Entry 8ITL (electron microscopy, 3.23 A resolution); this record covers chains A and B of the 5 polymer chains in the assembly.

Chain A:
Name: Guanine nucleotide-binding protein G(s) subunit alpha isoforms short
Source organism: Bos taurus
UniProt: P04896 (GNAS2_BOVIN); residues 1-394 here = UniProt positions 1-394
Amino-acid sequence (394 residues; numbered 1 to 394; the number before each row is that of its first residue):
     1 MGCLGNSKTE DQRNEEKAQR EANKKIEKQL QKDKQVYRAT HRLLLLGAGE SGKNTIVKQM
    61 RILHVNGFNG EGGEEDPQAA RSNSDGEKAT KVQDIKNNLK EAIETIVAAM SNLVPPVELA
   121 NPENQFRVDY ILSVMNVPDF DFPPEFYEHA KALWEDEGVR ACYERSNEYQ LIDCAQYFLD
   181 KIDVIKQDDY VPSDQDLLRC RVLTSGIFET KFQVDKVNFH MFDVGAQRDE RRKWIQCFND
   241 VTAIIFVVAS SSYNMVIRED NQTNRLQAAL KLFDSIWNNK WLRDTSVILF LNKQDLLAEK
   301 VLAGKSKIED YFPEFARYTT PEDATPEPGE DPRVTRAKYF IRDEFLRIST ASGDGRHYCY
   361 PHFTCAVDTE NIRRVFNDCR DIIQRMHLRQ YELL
Not modelled in the structure: 1-8, 61-204, 252-261
Sequence notes: engineered mutation Asn54 (Ser in P04896), Ala226 (Gly in P04896), Ala268 (Glu in P04896), Lys271 (Asn in P04896), Asp274 (Lys in P04896), Lys280 (Arg in P04896), Asp284 (Thr in P04896), Thr285 (Ile in P04896)
Curated features (UniProtKB/Swiss-Prot):
  - region: Arg42 to Lys53, Thr55 (G1 motif), Asp196 to Thr204 (G2 motif), Phe219 to Gly225, Gln227, Arg228 (G3 motif), Ile288 to Asp295 (G4 motif), Thr364 to Thr369 (G5 motif)
  - binding site (GTP): Gly47 to Lys53, Thr55, Leu197 to Thr204, Asp223 to Gly225, Gln227, Asn292 to Asp295, Ala366
  - binding site (Mg(2+)): Thr204
  - modified residue: Ser352 (Phosphoserine)
  - lipidation: Gly2 (N-palmitoyl glycine), Cys3 (S-palmitoyl cysteine)
  - cross-link: Lys300 (Glycyl lysine isopeptide (Lys-Gly) (interchain with G-Cter in ubiquitin))

Chain B:
Name: Guanine nucleotide-binding protein G(I)/G(S)/G(T) subunit beta-1
Source organism: Rattus norvegicus
UniProt: P54311 (GBB1_RAT); residues 2-340 here = UniProt positions 2-340
Amino-acid sequence (371 residues; row label = number of the first residue in the row; numbers below 1 keep their minus sign (Met-4 is residue -4)):
    -4 MGSLLQSELD QLRQEAEQLK NQIRDARKAC ADATLSQITN NIDPVGRIQM RTRRTLRGHL
    56 AKIYAMHWGT DSRLLVSASQ DGKLIIWDSY TTNKVHAIPL RSSWVMTCAY APSGNYVACG
   116 GLDNICSIYN LKTREGNVRV SRELAGHTGY LSCCRFLDDN QIVTSSGDTT CALWDIETGQ
   176 QTTTFTGHTG DVMSLSLAPD TRLFVSGACD ASAKLWDVRE GMCRQTFTGH ESDINAICFF
   236 PNGNAFATGS DDATCRLFDL RADQELMTYS HDNIICGITS VSFSKSGRLL LAGYDDFNCN
   296 VWDALKADRA GVLAGHDNRV SCLGVTDDGM AVATGSWDSF LKIWNGSSGG GGSGGGGSSG
   356 VSGWRLFKKI S
Not modelled in the structure: -4 to 2, 344-366
Sequence notes: initiating methionine (-4); expression tag (-3 to 1, 341-366)
Curated features (UniProtKB/Swiss-Prot):
  - modified residue: Ser2 (N-acetylserine), His266 (Phosphohistidine)

How chain A and chain B interact:
Pairs across the interface (60; chain A residue first):
  Gln19(A) with Asp83(B), hydrogen bond; Thr86(B), hydrogen bond; Asn88(B), hydrogen bond
  Arg20(A) with Asn88(B)
  Asn23(A) with Asn88(B), hydrogen bond; Lys89(B), hydrogen bond
  Ile26(A) with Lys89(B); Val90(B); His91(B); Ala92(B), hydrophobic
  Glu27(A) with Lys89(B), salt bridge
  Leu30(A) with Gly53(B); Lys78(B)
  Asp33(A) with Lys78(B), salt bridge
  Tyr37(A) with Leu55(B), hydrophobic; Ala56(B); Asp76(B)
  Arg38(A) with Leu55(B)
  Ser205(A) with Asp118(B), hydrogen bond; Asn119(B)
  Gly206(A) with Leu117(B); Asn119(B)
  Ile207(A) with Trp99(B); Asp118(B)
  Phe222(A) with Trp99(B)
  Ala226(A) with Asn119(B); Thr143(B)
  Gln227(A) with Leu117(B), hydrogen bond (side chain-backbone); Asn119(B), hydrogen bond; Gly144(B); Tyr145(B), hydrogen bond (side chain-backbone)
  Arg228(A) with Gly162(B); Thr164(B); Thr184(B); Asp186(B)
  Arg232(A) with Cys204(B); Asp228(B), salt bridge
  Lys233(A) with Tyr145(B); Met188(B); Cys204(B); Asp228(B), salt bridge; Asn230(B), hydrogen bond; Asp246(B), salt bridge
  Trp234(A) with Tyr145(B)
  Gln236(A) with Tyr59(B); Trp332(B)
  Cys237(A) with Lys57(B), hydrogen bond (backbone-side chain); Tyr59(B); Gln75(B), hydrogen bond; Trp99(B)
  Phe238(A) with Trp99(B); Leu117(B), hydrophobic
  Asn239(A) with Lys57(B), hydrogen bond; Trp332(B)
  Asp240(A) with Lys57(B); Gln75(B); Trp99(B)
  Val241(A) with Trp99(B), hydrophobic
  Trp281(A) with Asp290(B); Arg314(B)
Interface residues without a listed pair, chain A (32 interface residues in all): Glu16, Ala22, Lys34, Arg42, Glu209, Val224
Interface residues without a listed pair, chain B (40 interface residues in all): Ile80, Ser97, Asp163, Gly185, Phe292, Asn313

In short:
32 residues of chain A and 40 residues of chain B are in contact; the contacts include 13 hydrogen bonds and 5
salt bridges. Polar pairs include Glu27(A)-Lys89(B), Asp33(A)-Lys78(B) and Arg232(A)-Asp228(B). UniProt lists
25 GTP-binding residues and Mg2+-binding residue Thr204(A) on chain A.
Here chain A is Guanine nucleotide-binding protein G(s) subunit alpha isoforms short (Bos taurus) and chain B
is Guanine nucleotide-binding protein G(I)/G(S)/G(T) subunit beta-1 (Rattus norvegicus). Entry 8ITL (Cryo-EM
structure of GIPR splice variant 1 (SV1) in complex with Gs protein) was determined by electron microscopy,
deposited together with 8ITM.
